Entry 8RKF (X-ray diffraction, 3.20 A resolution); this record covers chain A.

Chain A:
Name: Zona pellucida sperm-binding protein 2
Source organism: Homo sapiens
UniProtKB: Q05996 (ZP2_HUMAN); numbering as in UniProt (aligned over 39-265)
Amino-acid sequence (235 residues; numbered 39 to 273; the number before each row is that of its first residue):
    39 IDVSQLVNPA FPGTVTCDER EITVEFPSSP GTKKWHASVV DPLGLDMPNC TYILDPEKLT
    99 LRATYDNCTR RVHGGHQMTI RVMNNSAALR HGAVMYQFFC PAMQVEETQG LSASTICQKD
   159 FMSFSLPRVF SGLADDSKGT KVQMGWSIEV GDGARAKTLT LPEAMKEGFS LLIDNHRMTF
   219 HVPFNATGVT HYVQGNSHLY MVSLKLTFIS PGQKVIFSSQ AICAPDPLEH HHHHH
Disordered / not traced: 124-129, 141-150, 170-177, 271-273
Cystine bridges: Cys55-Cys138, Cys88-Cys106, Cys155-Cys261
Covalently attached groups: N-acetylglucosamine (NAG) linked to Asn87, Asn105, Asn223
Sequence notes: expression tag (266-273)
Swiss-Prot annotation at these positions:
  - site: Ala172, Asp173 (Cleavage)
  - glycosylation (N-linked (GlcNAc...) asparagine): Asn105, Asn122
From the paper describing this entry:
  - conformationally variable residues (order/disorder transition): Leu171 to Asp174

Summary:
Covalently linked N-acetylglucosamine: at Asn87, Asn105 and Asn223. From the paper: conformational variability
at Leu171.
Chain A is Zona pellucida sperm-binding protein 2 (Homo sapiens); the structure, Crystal structure of the
ZP-N1 and ZP-N2 domains of human ZP2 (hZP2-N1N2), was determined by X-ray diffraction together with 8BQU,
8RKG, 8RKH and 8RKI from the same study.
